Entry 8KG9 (electron microscopy, 4.52 A resolution (low resolution: residue-level contacts below are approximate; hydrogen-bond / salt-bridge calls are withheld)); this record covers chains 4 and 7 of the 18 polymer chains in the assembly.

[Chain 4]
Name: DNA replication licensing factor MCM4
Organism: Saccharomyces cerevisiae S288C
Notes: EC 3.6.4.12
UniProtKB: P30665 (MCM4_YEAST); residue numbers follow UniProt; this construct covers 1-933
Amino-acid sequence (933 residues; row label = number of the first residue in the row):
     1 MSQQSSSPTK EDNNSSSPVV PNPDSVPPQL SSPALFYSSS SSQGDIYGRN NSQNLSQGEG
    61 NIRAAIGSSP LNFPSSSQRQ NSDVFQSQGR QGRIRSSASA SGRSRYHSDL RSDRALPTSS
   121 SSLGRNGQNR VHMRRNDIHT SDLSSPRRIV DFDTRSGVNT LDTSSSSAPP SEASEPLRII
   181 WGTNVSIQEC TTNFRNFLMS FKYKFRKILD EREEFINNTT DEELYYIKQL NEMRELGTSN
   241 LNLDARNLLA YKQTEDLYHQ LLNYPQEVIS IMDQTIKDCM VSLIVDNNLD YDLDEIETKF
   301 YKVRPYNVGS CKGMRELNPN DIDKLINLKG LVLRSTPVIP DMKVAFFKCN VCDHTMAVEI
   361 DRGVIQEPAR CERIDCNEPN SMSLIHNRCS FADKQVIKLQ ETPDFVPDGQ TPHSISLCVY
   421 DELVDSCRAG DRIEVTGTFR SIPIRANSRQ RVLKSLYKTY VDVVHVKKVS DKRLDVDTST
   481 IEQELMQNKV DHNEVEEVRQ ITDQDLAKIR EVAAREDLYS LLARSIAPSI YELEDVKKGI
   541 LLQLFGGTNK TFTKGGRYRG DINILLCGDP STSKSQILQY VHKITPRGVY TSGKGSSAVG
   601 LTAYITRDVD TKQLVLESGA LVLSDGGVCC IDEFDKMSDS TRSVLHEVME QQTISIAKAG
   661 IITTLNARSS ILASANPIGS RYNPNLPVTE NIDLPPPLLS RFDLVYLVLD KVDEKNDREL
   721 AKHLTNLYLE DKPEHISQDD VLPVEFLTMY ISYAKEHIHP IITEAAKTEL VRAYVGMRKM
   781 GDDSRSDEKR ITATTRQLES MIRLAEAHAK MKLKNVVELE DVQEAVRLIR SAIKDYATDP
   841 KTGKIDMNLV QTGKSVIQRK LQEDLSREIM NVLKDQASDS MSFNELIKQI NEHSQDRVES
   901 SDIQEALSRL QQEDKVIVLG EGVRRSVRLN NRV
Not modelled in the structure: 1-173, 470-504, 553-556, 594-600, 608-610, 732-740, 781-791, 836-843, 921, 928-933
Swiss-Prot annotation at these positions:
  - motif: Ser700 to Asp703 (Arginine finger)
  - binding site (ATP): Gly568 to Ser575
  - modified residue (Phosphoserine): Ser52, Ser56, Ser69
Bound ions: Zn2+: Cys349, Cys352, Cys371, Cys376

[Chain 7]
Name: DNA replication licensing factor MCM7
Organism: Saccharomyces cerevisiae
UniProtKB: A0A8H4BTB2 (A0A8H4BTB2_YEASX); numbering as in UniProt (aligned over 1-845)
Amino-acid sequence (845 residues; numbered 1 to 845; the number before each row is that of its first residue):
     1 MSAALPSIQL PVDYNNLFNE ITDFLVTFKQ DTLSSDATRN ENEDENLDAE NIEQHLLEKG
    61 PKYMAMLQKV ANRELNSVII DLDDILQYQN EKFLQGTQAD DLVSAIQQNA NHFTELFCRA
   121 IDNNMPLPTK EIDYKDDVLD VILNQRRLRN ERMLSDRTNE IRSENLMDTT MDPPSSMNDA
   181 LREVVEDETE LFPPNLTRRY FLYFKPLSQN CARRYRKKAI SSKPLSVRQI KGDFLGQLIT
   241 VRGIITRVSD VKPAVEVIAY TCDQCGYEVF QEVNSRTFTP LSECTSEECS QNQTKGQLFM
   301 STRASKFSAF QECKIQELSQ QVPVGHIPRS LNIHVNGTLV RSLSPGDIVD VTGIFLPAPY
   361 TGFKALKAGL LTETYLEAQF VRQHKKKFAS FSLTSDVEER VMELITSGDV YNRLAKSIAP
   421 EIYGNLDVKK ALLLLLVGGV DKRVGDGMKI RGDINVCLMG DPGVAKSQLL KAICKISPRG
   481 VYTTGKGSSG VGLTAAVMKD PVTDEMILEG GALVLADNGI CCIDEFDKMD ESDRTAIHEV
   541 MEQQTISISK AGINTTLNAR TSILAAANPL YGRYNPRLSP LDNINLPAAL LSRFDILFLM
   601 LDIPSRDDDE KLAEHVTYVH MHNKQPDLDF TPVEPSKMRE YIAYAKTKRP VMSEAVNDYV
   661 VQAYIRLRQD SKREMDSKFS FGQATPRTLL GIIRLSQALA KLRLADMVDI DDVEEALRLV
   721 RVSKESLYQE TNKSKEDESP TTKIFTIIKK MLQETGKNTL SYENIVKTVR LRGFTMLQLS
   781 NCIQEYSYLN VWHLINEGNT LKFVDDGTMD TDQEDSLVST PKLAPQTTAS ANVSAQDSDI
   841 DLQDA
Not modelled in the structure: 1-3, 35-59, 151-189, 387-395, 444-450, 491-494, 674-679, 730-845
Bound ions: Zn2+: Cys262, Cys265, Cys284, Cys289; Mg2+: Lys466, Ser467
Residues lining bound ligands: ATP-gamma-S (AGS; phosphothiophosphoric acid-adenylate ester): Glu421, Ile422, Asp461, Pro462, Gly463, Val464, Ala465, Lys466, Ser467, Gln468, Leu469, Glu525, Asn568, Leu612

[How chain 4 and chain 7 interact]
Contacting residue pairs (74):
  Trp181(4) - Ile142(7)
  Trp181(4) - Gln145(7)
  Trp181(4) - Arg146(7)
  Trp181(4) - Glu268(7)
  Trp181(4) - Arg303(7)
  Trp181(4) - Ala304(7)
  Gly182(4) - Val141(7)
  Gly182(4) - Ile142(7)
  Gly182(4) - Gln145(7)
  Gly182(4) - Arg303(7)
  Thr183(4) - Arg303(7)
  Asn184(4) - Val141(7)
  Asn184(4) - Asn144(7)
  Asn184(4) - Gln145(7)
  Asn263(4) - Tyr134(7)
  Met314(4) - Arg341(7)
  Arg315(4) - Arg341(7)
  Leu317(4) - Arg341(7)
  Pro319(4) - Pro253(7)
  Pro319(4) - Phe307(7)
  Pro319(4) - Ser308(7)
  Pro319(4) - Ala309(7)
  Ile322(4) - Phe307(7)
  Asp323(4) - Thr302(7)
  Asp323(4) - Arg303(7)
  Leu333(4) - Ile553(7)
  Arg362(4) - Phe299(7)
  Gln366(4) - Lys295(7)
  Gln400(4) - Thr555(7)
  Pro403(4) - Thr556(7)
  Asp408(4) - Asp517(7)
  Asp408(4) - Asn518(7)
  Asp408(4) - Leu557(7)
  Asp408(4) - Ala559(7)
  Gly409(4) - Arg479(7)
  Gln410(4) - Leu557(7)
  Thr411(4) - Leu508(7)
  Thr411(4) - Leu557(7)
  Pro412(4) - Leu508(7)
  Pro412(4) - Leu557(7)
  Arg451(4) - Pro280(7)
  Val452(4) - Phe278(7)
  Val452(4) - Thr279(7)
  Leu453(4) - Arg276(7)
  Leu453(4) - Thr277(7)
  Leu453(4) - Phe278(7)
  Lys454(4) - Ser275(7)
  Lys454(4) - Arg276(7)
  Lys454(4) - Thr277(7)
  Ser455(4) - Pro253(7)
  Ser455(4) - Ala254(7)
  Ser455(4) - Val255(7)
  Ser455(4) - Arg276(7)
  Leu456(4) - Lys252(7)
  Leu456(4) - Pro253(7)
  Tyr457(4) - Val255(7)
  Tyr457(4) - Phe278(7)
  Thr459(4) - Pro253(7)
  Val712(4) - Arg668(7)
  Glu714(4) - Ile665(7)
  Glu714(4) - Gln669(7)
  Asp717(4) - Tyr664(7)
  Asp717(4) - Ile665(7)
  Arg718(4) - Val661(7)
  Arg718(4) - Ile665(7)
  Ala721(4) - Val661(7)
  Leu724(4) - Pro686(7)
  Thr725(4) - Asn657(7)
  Tyr728(4) - Pro686(7)
  Tyr728(4) - Leu689(7)
  Tyr728(4) - Ile693(7)
  Leu729(4) - Asn657(7)
  Glu730(4) - Arg443(7)
  Asp731(4) - Arg443(7)
Also at the interface, not in a pair above, chain 4 (46 interface residues in all): Gln266, Glu267, Pro407, His413, Ala446, Asp713
Also at the interface, not in a pair above, chain 7 (55 interface residues in all): Val138, Thr261, Ser301, Lys442, Ala551, Asn558, Met652, Glu654, Asp658, Leu690

[Summary]
Chain 4 and chain 7 form an interface of 46 and 55 residues respectively. Ligands of chain 7: ATP-gamma-S.
Cys349(4), Cys352(4), Cys371(4) and Cys376(4) coordinate Zn2+. UniProt lists 8 ATP-binding residues on chain
4.
Here chain 4 is DNA replication licensing factor MCM4 (Saccharomyces cerevisiae S288C) and chain 7 is DNA
replication licensing factor MCM7 (Saccharomyces cerevisiae). Entry 8KG9 (Yeast replisome in state III) was
determined by electron microscopy (same publication as 8W7S, 8KG6, 8KG8 and 8W7M).
